8EO4 - chains C and F of the 3 polymer chains in the assembly; structure by X-ray diffraction, 1.24 A resolution.

# Chain C
Molecule: 16-nt DNA strand
Sequence (16 nucleotides; each row starts with the number of its first residue):
     1 AATAAGCGGAAGTGGG
Modified positions: 5CM (5-methyl-2'-deoxy-cytidine-5'-monophosphate) at position 7

# Chain F
Name: Transcription factor PU.1
From: Homo sapiens
Notes: fragment: ETS-Domain
Reference sequence: P17947 (SPI1_HUMAN); residue numbers follow UniProt; this construct covers 165-270
Amino-acid sequence (106 residues; numbered 165 to 270; the number before each row is that of its first residue):
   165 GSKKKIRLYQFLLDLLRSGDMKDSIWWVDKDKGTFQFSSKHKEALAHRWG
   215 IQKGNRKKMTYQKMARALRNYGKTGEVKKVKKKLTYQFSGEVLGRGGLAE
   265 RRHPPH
Disordered / not traced: 165-168, 264-270
Swiss-Prot annotation at these positions:
  - DNA-binding region: Ile170 to Ser253 (ETS)
  - binding site (DNA): Lys217, Arg230, Arg233, Lys243
  - natural variant: His211 (H211P: In AGM10), Val241 (V241G: In AGM10)
From the paper describing this entry:
  - conformationally variable residues (side-chain flip): Gln226, Arg233

# Chain C / chain F interface
Pairs across the interface (15):
  DA4(C) - Ser203(F)  phosphate contact
  DA5(C) - Ser203(F)  hydrogen bond to the phosphate
  DA5(C) - Lys206(F)  salt bridge to the phosphate
  DA5(C) - Leu248(F)  phosphate contact
  DG6(C) - Arg233(F)  sugar contact
  DG6(C) - Lys243(F)  salt bridge to the phosphate
  DG6(C) - Lys247(F)  phosphate contact
  DG6(C) - Leu248(F)  hydrogen bond to the phosphate
  5CM_7(C) - Arg233(F)  salt bridge to the phosphate
  DG8(C) - Arg230(F)  base contact
  DG8(C) - Arg233(F)  salt bridge to the phosphate
  DG9(C) - Arg230(F)  hydrogen bond to the base
  DA10(C) - Arg230(F)  base contact
  DT13(C) - Arg220(F)  sugar contact
  DG14(C) - Arg220(F)  salt bridge to the phosphate
Other interface residues (no listed pair), chain F (9 interface residues in all): Lys246

# Summary
The chain C/chain F interface involves 9 residues from each chain; the contacts include 3 hydrogen bonds and 5
salt bridges. Polar pairs include DG9(C)-Arg230(F), DA5(C)-Ser203(F) and DG6(C)-Leu248(F). UniProt lists a
DNA-binding region and 4 DNA-binding residues on chain F. The paper reports conformational variability at
Gln226(F) and Arg233(F).
Chain C is a 16-nt DNA strand and chain F is Transcription factor PU.1 (Homo sapiens); the structure, Human
PU.1 ETS-Domain (165-270) Bound to d(AATAAGCGGAAGTGGG) with Di-methylated CpG sites, was determined by X-ray
diffraction (same publication as 8E3K, 8E3R, 8E4H, 8E5Y, 8EBH, 8EE9 and 14 further entries).
